PDB entry 6RE8 | electron microscopy, 3.80 A resolution | chains 2 and 7 of the 31 polymer chains in the assembly

Chain 2:
Molecule: ASA-2: Polytomella F-ATP synthase associated subunit 2
Organism: Polytomella sp. Pringsheim 198.80
Notes: engineered mutation(s): P165F, N167S
Chain sequence (441 residues; numbered 5 to 445; the number before each row is that of its first residue):
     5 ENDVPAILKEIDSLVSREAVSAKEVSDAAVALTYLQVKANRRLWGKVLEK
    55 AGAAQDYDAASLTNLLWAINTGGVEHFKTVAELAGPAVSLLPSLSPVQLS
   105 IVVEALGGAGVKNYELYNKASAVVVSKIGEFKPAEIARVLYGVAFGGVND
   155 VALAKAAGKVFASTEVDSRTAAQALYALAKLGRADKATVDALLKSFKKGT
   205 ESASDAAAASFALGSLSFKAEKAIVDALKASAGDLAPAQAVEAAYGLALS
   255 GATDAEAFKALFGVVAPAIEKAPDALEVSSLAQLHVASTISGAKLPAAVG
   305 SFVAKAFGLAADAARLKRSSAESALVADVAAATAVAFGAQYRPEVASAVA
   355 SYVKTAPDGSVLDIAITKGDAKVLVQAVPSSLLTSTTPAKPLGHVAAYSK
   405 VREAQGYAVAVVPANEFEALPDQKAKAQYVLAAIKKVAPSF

Chain 7:
Molecule: Mitochondrial ATP synthase associated protein ASA7
Organism: Polytomella sp. Pringsheim 198.80
UniProtKB: D8V7I2 (D8V7I2_9CHLO); residues 1-190 here = UniProt positions 1-190
Chain sequence (190 residues; numbered 1 to 190; the number before each row is that of its first residue):
     1 MSSVRAGVEAGRRDLTTFTFSGLQDAPVAALSGSIKLNVAAKAGKAEVTV
    51 AAGAAKAATQVSAAALRKLSGSKISLAEVARISVLHSSIQNYLLSLSNER
   101 YQLLSQWPDFTTMYGKDFYYRAHPEDLKKFYDAADEYYKLYETVTEFDSL
   151 SALASQVVPNYAARRRSTVHPAIGSTVADGAFTNFLLSKQ
Not modelled in the structure: 1-14

Chain 2 / chain 7 interface:
Pairs across the interface - 101 pairs, chain 2 then chain 7:
  Glu5(2) - Lys56(7)
  Asn6(2) - Lys56(7)
  Asn6(2) - Ala57(7)
  Asn6(2) - Ala58(7)  hydrogen bond (side chain-backbone)
  Asp7(2) - Lys56(7)
  Ile11(2) - Val50(7)  hydrophobic
  Ile11(2) - Ala52(7)  hydrophobic
  Ile11(2) - Ala57(7)  hydrophobic
  Glu14(2) - Gly53(7)
  Leu18(2) - Ser34(7)
  Leu18(2) - Ile35(7)  hydrophobic
  Lys27(2) - Leu31(7)
  Glu28(2) - Ser32(7)
  Ser30(2) - Leu31(7)
  Asp31(2) - Ala30(7)
  Asp31(2) - Leu31(7)  hydrogen bond (side chain-backbone)
  Asp31(2) - Ser32(7)  hydrogen bond (side chain-backbone)
  Asp31(2) - Ile35(7)
  Val34(2) - Pro27(7)  hydrophobic
  Val34(2) - Leu37(7)  hydrophobic
  Ala35(2) - Ile35(7)  hydrophobic
  Thr37(2) - Leu69(7)
  Tyr38(2) - Ala26(7)
  Tyr38(2) - Pro27(7)  hydrogen bond (side chain-backbone)
  Tyr38(2) - Leu37(7)  hydrophobic
  Tyr38(2) - Val39(7)  hydrophobic
  Tyr38(2) - Val48(7)  hydrophobic
  Tyr38(2) - Val61(7)
  Leu39(2) - Val50(7)  hydrophobic
  Gln40(2) - Leu69(7)
  Lys42(2) - Leu69(7)  hydrogen bond (side chain-backbone)
  Lys42(2) - Ser72(7)  hydrogen bond (side chain-backbone)
  Lys42(2) - Ile74(7)
  Arg45(2) - Ile74(7)  hydrogen bond (side chain-backbone)
  Arg45(2) - Ser75(7)
  Arg45(2) - Leu76(7)
  Trp48(2) - Leu76(7)
  Gly49(2) - Leu76(7)
  Leu52(2) - Leu76(7)  hydrophobic
  Ala64(2) - Leu31(7)  hydrophobic
  Ser65(2) - Leu31(7)
  Asn68(2) - Pro27(7)
  Trp71(2) - Ser21(7)
  Trp71(2) - Gly22(7)
  Trp71(2) - Pro27(7)
  Trp71(2) - Leu66(7)  hydrophobic
  Asn74(2) - Thr19(7)
  Asn74(2) - Ser21(7)  hydrogen bond
  Thr75(2) - Ser21(7)
  Thr75(2) - Leu66(7)
  Thr75(2) - Leu69(7)
  Thr75(2) - Ser70(7)
  Gly76(2) - Leu69(7)
  Gly77(2) - Ser70(7)
  Gly77(2) - Ser72(7)
  Gly77(2) - Lys73(7)
  Gly77(2) - Ile74(7)  hydrogen bond (backbone-backbone)
  Val78(2) - Leu15(7)
  Val78(2) - Ile74(7)  hydrophobic
  Val78(2) - Leu76(7)  hydrophobic
  Glu79(2) - Leu15(7)  hydrogen bond (side chain-backbone)
  Glu79(2) - Ser75(7)
  Glu79(2) - Leu76(7)  hydrogen bond (backbone-backbone)
  His80(2) - Leu76(7)
  His80(2) - Glu78(7)  salt bridge
  Val101(2) - Asp25(7)
  Glu108(2) - Phe20(7)
  Glu108(2) - Ser21(7)  hydrogen bond
  Gly112(2) - Leu15(7)
  Gly112(2) - Thr16(7)  hydrogen bond (backbone-backbone)
  Ala113(2) - Leu15(7)
  Arg142(2) - Phe20(7)
  Arg142(2) - Gln24(7)  hydrogen bond (side chain-backbone)
  Arg142(2) - Asp25(7)  salt bridge
  Tyr145(2) - Thr16(7)  hydrogen bond
  Tyr145(2) - Phe18(7)  hydrogen bond (side chain-backbone)
  Phe149(2) - Thr16(7)
  Arg173(2) - Phe20(7)
  Arg173(2) - Gln24(7)
  Arg173(2) - Arg67(7)
  Ala176(2) - Phe20(7)
  Gln177(2) - Phe20(7)
  Tyr180(2) - Phe18(7)
  Tyr180(2) - Phe20(7)  hydrophobic
  Glu205(2) - Ala64(7)
  Ser206(2) - Arg67(7)
  Ser208(2) - Phe18(7)
  Ser208(2) - Thr19(7)
  Ser208(2) - Arg67(7)  hydrogen bond
  Asp209(2) - Phe20(7)
  Asp209(2) - Arg67(7)  salt bridge
  Ala211(2) - Phe18(7)  hydrophobic
  Ala212(2) - Phe18(7)  hydrophobic
  Ala212(2) - Phe20(7)  hydrophobic
  Asp238(2) - Lys68(7)  salt bridge
  Ala240(2) - Gly71(7)
  Ala242(2) - Thr17(7)
  Gln243(2) - Thr17(7)
  Gln243(2) - Phe18(7)
  Glu246(2) - Thr17(7)  hydrogen bond
  Glu246(2) - Phe18(7)
Other interface residues (no listed pair), chain 2 (58 interface residues in all): Ala10, Ile15, Arg21, Phe215
Other interface residues (no listed pair), chain 7 (46 interface residues in all): Leu23, Ala29, Ala54, Ala55, Thr59, Ala65

Overview:
58 residues of chain 2 and 46 residues of chain 7 are in contact; the contacts include 18 hydrogen bonds and 4
salt bridges. Polar contacts include His80(2)-Glu78(7), Arg142(2)-Asp25(7) and Asp209(2)-Arg67(7).
Chain 2 is ASA-2: Polytomella F-ATP synthase associated subunit 2 and chain 7 is Mitochondrial ATP synthase
associated protein ASA7, both from Polytomella sp. Pringsheim 198.80; the structure, Cryo-EM structure of
Polytomella F-ATP synthase, Rotary substate 2D, composite map, was determined by electron microscopy (same
publication as 6RD4, 6RD5, 6RD6, 6RD7, 6RD8, 6RD9 and 46 further entries).
